Entry 3UO3 (X-ray diffraction, 1.85 A resolution); this record covers chain A.

[Chain A]
Molecule: J-type co-chaperone JAC1, mitochondrial
Source organism: Saccharomyces cerevisiae
UniProt: P53193 (JAC1_YEAST); numbering as in UniProt (aligned over 5-182)
Amino-acid sequence (181 residues; row label = number of the first residue in the row):
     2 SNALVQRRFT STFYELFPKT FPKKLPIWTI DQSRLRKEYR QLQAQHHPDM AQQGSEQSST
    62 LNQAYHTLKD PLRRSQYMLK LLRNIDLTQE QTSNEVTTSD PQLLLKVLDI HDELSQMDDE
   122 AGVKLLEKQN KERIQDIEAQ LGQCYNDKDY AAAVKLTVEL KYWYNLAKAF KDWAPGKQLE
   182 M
Disordered / not traced: 2-7, 182
Differences from the reference sequence: expression tag (2-4)
UniProt features mapped onto this chain:
  - motif: His48 to Asp50 (HSP70 binding)
From the paper describing this entry:
  - conformationally variable residues (order/disorder transition): Glu91 to Ser100
  - mutagenesis - L105A/L109A/Y163A, Y163A (15 fold): decreased catalytic activity
  - mutagenesis - L105A/L109A/Y163F, Y163A: unchanged growth
  - mutagenesis - L105A/L109A/Y163A: decreased growth
  - mutagenesis - L105A/L109A/Y163F: unchanged catalytic activity on Ssq1

[Overview]
The paper reports that L105A/L109A/Y163A and Y163A reduce catalytic activity; conformational variability at
Glu91.
Chain A is J-type co-chaperone JAC1, mitochondrial (Saccharomyces cerevisiae); the structure, Jac1
co-chaperone from Saccharomyces cerevisiae, 5-182 clone, was determined by X-ray diffraction (same publication
as 3UO2).
